PDB entry 8HAH | electron microscopy, 3.90 A resolution | chains H and J of the 11 polymer chains in the assembly

Chain H:
Molecule: Histone H2B type 1-J
Organism: Homo sapiens
Reference sequence: P06899 (H2B1J_HUMAN); residues 1-125 here correspond to UniProt positions 2-126 (UniProt number = residue number + 1)
Sequence (125 residues; numbered 1 to 125; the number before each row is that of its first residue):
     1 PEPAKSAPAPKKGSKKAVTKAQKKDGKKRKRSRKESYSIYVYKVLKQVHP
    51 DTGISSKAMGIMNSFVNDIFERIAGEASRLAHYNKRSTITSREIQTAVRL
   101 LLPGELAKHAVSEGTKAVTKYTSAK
Disordered / not traced: 1-28, 125
UniProt features mapped onto this chain:
  - modified residue: Pro1 (N-acetylproline), Glu2 (ADP-ribosyl glutamic acid), Lys5 (N6-(2-hydroxyisobutyryl)lysine), Ser6 (ADP-ribosylserine), Lys11 (N6-(beta-hydroxybutyryl)lysine), Lys12 (N6-(2-hydroxyisobutyryl)lysine), Ser14 (Phosphoserine), Lys15 (N6-acetyllysine), Lys16 (N6-(beta-hydroxybutyryl)lysine), Lys20 (N6-(2-hydroxyisobutyryl)lysine), Lys23 (N6-(2-hydroxyisobutyryl)lysine), Lys24 (N6-(2-hydroxyisobutyryl)lysine), Lys34 (N6-(2-hydroxyisobutyryl)lysine), Glu35 (PolyADP-ribosyl glutamic acid), Ser36 (Phosphoserine), Lys43 (N6-(2-hydroxyisobutyryl)lysine), Lys46 (N6-(2-hydroxyisobutyryl)lysine), Lys57 (N6,N6-dimethyllysine), Arg79 (Dimethylated arginine), Lys85 (N6,N6,N6-trimethyllysine) and 6 more in UniProt
  - glycosylation: Ser112 (O-linked (GlcNAc) serine)
  - cross-link (Glycyl lysine isopeptide (Lys-Gly)): Lys5 (interchain with G-Cter in SUMO2), Lys20 (interchain with G-Cter in SUMO2), Lys34 (interchain with G-Cter in ubiquitin), Lys120 (interchain with G-Cter in ubiquitin)

Chain J:
Molecule: 180-nt DNA strand
Organism: Homo sapiens
Sequence (180 nucleotides; each row starts with the number of its first residue):
     1 ATCCGTCCGTTACCGCCATCAATATCCACCTGCAGATTCTACCAAAAGTG
    51 TATTTGGAAACTGCTCCATCAAAAGGCATGTTCAGCTGAATTCAGCTGAA
   101 CATGCCTTTTGATGGAGCAGTTTCCAAATACACTTTTGGTAGAATCTGCA
   151 GGTGGATATTGATGGCGGTAACGGACGGAT
Disordered / not traced: 1-5, 170-180

How chain H and chain J interact:
Contacting residue pairs (4):
  Arg29(H) - DA119(J)  phosphate contact
  Arg29(H) - DG120(J)  salt bridge to the phosphate
  Tyr42(H) - DT37(J)  hydrogen bond to the phosphate
  Arg86(H) - DG57(J)  salt bridge to the phosphate
Also at the interface, not in a pair above, chain H (6 interface residues in all): Arg33, Lys46, Ser55
Also at the interface, not in a pair above, chain J (7 interface residues in all): DA36, DA45, DA46

Overview:
6 residues of chain H and 7 residues of chain J are in contact, with 1 hydrogen bond and 2 salt bridges. Among
the polar pairs are Tyr42(H)-DT37(J), Arg29(H)-DG120(J) and Arg86(H)-DG57(J).
Chain H is Histone H2B type 1-J and chain J is a 180-nt DNA strand, both from Homo sapiens; the structure,
Cryo-EM structure of the p300 catalytic core bound to the H4K12acK16ac nucleosome, class 2 (3.9 angstrom ...,
was determined by electron microscopy (same publication as 8HAG, 8HAI, 8HAJ, 8HAK, 8HAL, 8HAM and 8HAN).
